5G06 - chains C and F of the 11 polymer chains in the assembly; structure by electron microscopy, 4.20 A resolution (low resolution: residue-level contacts below are approximate; hydrogen-bond / salt-bridge calls are withheld).

# Chain C
Protein: Exosome complex component RRP43
Organism: Saccharomyces cerevisiae
Reference sequence: P25359 (RRP43_YEAST); residues 1-394 here = UniProt positions 1-394
Chain sequence (394 residues; numbered 1 to 394; the number before each row is that of its first residue):
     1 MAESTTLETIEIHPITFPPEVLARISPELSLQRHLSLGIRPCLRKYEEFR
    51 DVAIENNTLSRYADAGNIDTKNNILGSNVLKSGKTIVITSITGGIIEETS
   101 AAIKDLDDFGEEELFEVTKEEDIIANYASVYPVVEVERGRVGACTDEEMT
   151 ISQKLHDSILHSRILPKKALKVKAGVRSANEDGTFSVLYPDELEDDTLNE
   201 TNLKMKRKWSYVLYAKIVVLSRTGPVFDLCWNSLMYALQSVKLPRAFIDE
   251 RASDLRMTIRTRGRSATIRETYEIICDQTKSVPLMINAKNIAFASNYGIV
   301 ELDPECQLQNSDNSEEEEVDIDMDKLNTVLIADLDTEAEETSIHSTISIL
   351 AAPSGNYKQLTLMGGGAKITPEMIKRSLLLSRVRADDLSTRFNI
Disordered / not traced: 1-6, 99-120, 193-205, 309-326
Sequence notes: conflict Met363 (Val in P25359)
What the authors report for this chain:
  - conformationally variable residues (order/disorder transition): Arg251 to Glu270

# Chain F
Protein: Exosome complex component MTR3
Organism: Saccharomyces cerevisiae
Reference sequence: P48240 (MTR3_YEAST); residues 1-250 here = UniProt positions 1-250
Chain sequence (250 residues; each row starts with the number of its first residue):
     1 MNVQDRRRLLGPAAAKPMAFSNTTTHVPEKKSTDLTPKGNESEQELSLHT
    51 GFIENCNGSALVEARSLGHQTSLISAVYGPRSIRGSFTSQGTISIQLKNG
   101 LLEKYNTNELKEVSSFLMGIFNSVVNLSRYPKSGIDIFVYLTYDKDLTNN
   151 PQDDDSQSKMMSSQISSLIPHCITSITLALADAGIELVDMAGAGEANGTV
   201 VSFIKNGEEIVGFWKDDGDDEDLLECLDRCKEQYNRYRDLMISCLMNQET
Disordered / not traced: 1-3, 22-41, 149-162, 249-250
Sequence notes: conflict Ser75 (Thr in P48240)

# Chain C / chain F interface
Residue-residue contacts - 62 pairs, chain C then chain F:
  Thr58(C) with Tyr143(F)
  Leu59(C) with Leu102(F)
  Arg61(C) with Phe20(F)
  Asp64(C) with Lys145(F)
  Asn67(C) with Lys145(F); Leu147(F)
  Asp69(C) with Lys145(F); Asp146(F); Thr148(F)
  Thr70(C) with Phe20(F); Ser21(F)
  Lys71(C) with Leu102(F); Glu103(F); Lys104(F); Asp144(F); Asp146(F)
  Asn72(C) with Leu102(F)
  Asn73(C) with Phe20(F)
  Ile74(C) with Leu101(F); Leu102(F)
  Lys81(C) with Phe52(F); Ile53(F)
  Lys84(C) with Phe52(F); Ile53(F); Glu54(F)
  Ile88(C) with Leu101(F)
  Ser90(C) with Leu101(F)
  Gly93(C) with Met18(F)
  Gly94(C) with Lys16(F)
  Ile95(C) with Ala15(F); Lys16(F); Pro17(F)
  Ile96(C) with Ala15(F)
  Tyr131(C) with Gly11(F)
  Pro132(C) with Leu9(F)
  Val133(C) with Leu9(F)
  Glu137(C) with Phe138(F); Tyr140(F)
  Gly139(C) with Tyr78(F); Arg81(F)
  Arg140(C) with Phe138(F)
  Ala143(C) with Arg8(F)
  Met149(C) with Arg7(F)
  His156(C) with Leu9(F)
  Tyr214(C) with Pro12(F)
  Lys216(C) with Leu101(F)
  Leu220(C) with Ile74(F); Tyr140(F)
  Ser221(C) with Ile53(F); Glu54(F); Asn55(F)
  Arg222(C) with Asn55(F)
  Thr223(C) with Glu54(F)
  Ile275(C) with Ala19(F)
  Cys276(C) with Ala19(F); Phe20(F); Ser21(F)
  Asp277(C) with Ser21(F)
  Gln278(C) with Ala19(F); Phe20(F); Ser21(F)
  Thr279(C) with Ser21(F)
Interface residues without a listed pair, chain C (52 interface residues in all): Leu75, Ile86, Thr92, Glu135, Arg138, Val141, Cys144, Asp146, Val212, Val218, Pro244, Ile274, Glu337
Interface residues without a listed pair, chain F (40 interface residues in all): Arg6, Leu10, Ala14, Gly51, Cys56, Gln96, Lys98, Asp136, Gln164

# Overview
The interface between chain C and chain F involves 52 residues on one side and 40 on the other. From the
paper: conformational variability at Arg251(C).
Chain C is Exosome complex component RRP43 and chain F is Exosome complex component MTR3, both from
Saccharomyces cerevisiae; the structure, Cryo-EM structure of yeast cytoplasmic exosome, was determined by
electron microscopy.
